PDB entry 5ZU1 | X-ray diffraction, 3.01 A resolution | chains B and F of the 6 polymer chains in the assembly

[Chain B]
Protein: Double-stranded RNA-specific adenosine deaminase
Source organism: Homo sapiens
Notes: EC 3.5.4.37
UniProt: P55265 (DSRAD_HUMAN); numbering as in UniProt (aligned over 140-198)
Sequence (63 residues; each row starts with the number of its first residue; note: 140 numbers in that range are skipped by the numbering (no residue carries them; nothing is unmodelled there); numbers below 1 keep their minus sign (Gly-4 is residue -4)):
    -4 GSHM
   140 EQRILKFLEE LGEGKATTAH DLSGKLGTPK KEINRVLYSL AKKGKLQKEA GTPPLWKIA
Unresolved in the structure: -4, 197-198
Differences from the reference sequence: expression tag (-4 to -1)
Curated features (UniProtKB/Swiss-Prot):
  - natural variant: Pro193 (P193A: In AGS6)

[Chain F]
Molecule: 17-nt DNA strand
Sequence (17 nucleotides; numbered 18 to 34; the number before each row is that of its first residue):
    18 ACGGTTTAAG GCGCGCG
Unresolved in the structure: 18-20

[Chain B / chain F interface]
Residue-residue contacts - 13 pairs, chain B then chain F:
  Lys169(B) - DG30(F)  salt bridge to the phosphate
  Lys169(B) - DG32(F)  phosphate contact
  Lys170(B) - DG32(F)  phosphate contact
  Lys170(B) - DC33(F)  salt bridge to the phosphate
  Asn173(B) - DC31(F)  phosphate contact
  Asn173(B) - DG32(F)  hydrogen bond to the phosphate
  Arg174(B) - DC33(F)  salt bridge to the phosphate
  Tyr177(B) - DG30(F)  phosphate contact
  Tyr177(B) - DC31(F)  hydrogen bond to the phosphate
  Tyr177(B) - DG32(F)  base contact
  Pro192(B) - DG30(F)  phosphate contact
  Pro193(B) - DG30(F)  phosphate contact
  Pro193(B) - DC31(F)  phosphate contact
Other interface residues (no listed pair), chain B (8 interface residues in all): Thr191
Other interface residues (no listed pair), chain F (5 interface residues in all): DC29

[In short]
8 residues of chain B face 5 of chain F across their interface, with 2 hydrogen bonds and 3 salt bridges.
Polar pairs include Asn173(B)-DG32(F), Tyr177(B)-DC31(F) and Lys169(B)-DG30(F).
Chain B is Double-stranded RNA-specific adenosine deaminase (Homo sapiens) and chain F is a 17-nt DNA strand;
the structure, Crystal Structure of BZ junction in diverse sequence, was determined by X-ray diffraction,
deposited together with 5ZUO and 5ZUP.
